Entry 2IED (X-ray diffraction, 2.14 A resolution); this record covers chains A and C of the 4 polymer chains in the assembly.

Chain A (and C):
Name: Enoyl-[acyl-carrier-protein] reductase [NADH]
Organism: Mycobacterium tuberculosis
Notes: EC 1.3.1.9; chain C of this document is another copy of the same molecule, construct and numbering; everything in this record applies to it too
UniProt: P0A5Y6 (INHA_MYCTU); residues 2-269 here = UniProt positions 2-269
Chain sequence (268 residues; numbered 2 to 269; the number before each row is that of its first residue):
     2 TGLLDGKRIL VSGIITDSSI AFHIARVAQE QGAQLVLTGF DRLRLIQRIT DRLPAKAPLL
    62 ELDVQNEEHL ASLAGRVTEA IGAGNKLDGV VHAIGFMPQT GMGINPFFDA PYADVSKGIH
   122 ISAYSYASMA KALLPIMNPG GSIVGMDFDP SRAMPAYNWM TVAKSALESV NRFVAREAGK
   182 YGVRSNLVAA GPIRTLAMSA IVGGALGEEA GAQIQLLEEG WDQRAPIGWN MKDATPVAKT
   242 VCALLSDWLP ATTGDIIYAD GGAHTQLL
Differences from the reference sequence: engineered mutation A94 (Ser in P0A5Y6)

Interface between chain A and chain C:
Contacting residue pairs (32; chain A residue first):
  D150(A) - R153(C)  salt bridge
  S152(A) - R153(C)
  R153(A) - S152(C)
  R153(A) - R153(C)
  R153(A) - H265(C)  hydrogen bond (side chain-backbone)
  R153(A) - T266(C)
  R153(A) - Q267(C)
  R153(A) - L268(C)
  A154(A) - T266(C)  hydrogen bond (backbone-backbone)
  A154(A) - Q267(C)
  A154(A) - L268(C)  hydrogen bond (backbone-backbone)
  M155(A) - L268(C)  hydrophobic
  P156(A) - L269(C)
  Q214(A) - L269(C)
  L217(A) - L269(C)  hydrophobic
  L218(A) - L268(C)  hydrophobic
  L218(A) - L269(C)
  W222(A) - L268(C)  hydrophobic
  H265(A) - R153(C)  hydrogen bond (backbone-side chain)
  T266(A) - R153(C)
  T266(A) - A154(C)  hydrogen bond (backbone-backbone)
  Q267(A) - R153(C)
  Q267(A) - A154(C)
  L268(A) - R153(C)
  L268(A) - A154(C)  hydrogen bond (backbone-backbone)
  L268(A) - M155(C)  hydrophobic
  L268(A) - L218(C)  hydrophobic
  L268(A) - W222(C)  hydrophobic
  L268(A) - R225(C)
  L269(A) - P156(C)
  L269(A) - L217(C)
  L269(A) - L218(C)  hydrophobic
Also at the interface, not in a pair above, chain A (16 interface residues in all): R225
Also at the interface, not in a pair above, chain C (15 interface residues in all): D150

Summary:
Chain A and chain C form an interface of 16 and 15 residues respectively, with 6 hydrogen bonds and 1 salt
bridge. Among the polar pairs are D150(A)-R153(C), R153(A)-H265(C) and A154(A)-T266(C).
Chain A and chain C are both Enoyl-[acyl-carrier-protein] reductase [NADH] (Mycobacterium tuberculosis); the
structure, CRYSTAL STRUCTURE of ISONIAZID-RESISTANT S94A ENOYL-ACP(COA) REDUCTASE MUTANT ENZYME FROM
MYCOBACTERIUM TUBERCULOSIS UNCOMPLEXED, was determined by X-ray diffraction together with 2IDZ, 2IE0 and 2IEB
from the same study.
